PDB entry 8B42 | electron microscopy, 6.60 A resolution (low resolution: residue-level contacts below are approximate; hydrogen-bond / salt-bridge calls are withheld) | chains E and F of the 6 polymer chains in the assembly

Chain E (and F):
Protein: Volume-regulated anion channel subunit LRRC8C
Organism: Mus musculus
Notes: chain F of this document is another copy of the same molecule, construct and numbering; everything in this record applies to it too
UniProt: Q8R502 (LRC8C_MOUSE); residues 2-803 here = UniProt positions 2-803
Sequence (811 residues; numbered 0 to 810; the number before each row is that of its first residue; numbering starts at 0):
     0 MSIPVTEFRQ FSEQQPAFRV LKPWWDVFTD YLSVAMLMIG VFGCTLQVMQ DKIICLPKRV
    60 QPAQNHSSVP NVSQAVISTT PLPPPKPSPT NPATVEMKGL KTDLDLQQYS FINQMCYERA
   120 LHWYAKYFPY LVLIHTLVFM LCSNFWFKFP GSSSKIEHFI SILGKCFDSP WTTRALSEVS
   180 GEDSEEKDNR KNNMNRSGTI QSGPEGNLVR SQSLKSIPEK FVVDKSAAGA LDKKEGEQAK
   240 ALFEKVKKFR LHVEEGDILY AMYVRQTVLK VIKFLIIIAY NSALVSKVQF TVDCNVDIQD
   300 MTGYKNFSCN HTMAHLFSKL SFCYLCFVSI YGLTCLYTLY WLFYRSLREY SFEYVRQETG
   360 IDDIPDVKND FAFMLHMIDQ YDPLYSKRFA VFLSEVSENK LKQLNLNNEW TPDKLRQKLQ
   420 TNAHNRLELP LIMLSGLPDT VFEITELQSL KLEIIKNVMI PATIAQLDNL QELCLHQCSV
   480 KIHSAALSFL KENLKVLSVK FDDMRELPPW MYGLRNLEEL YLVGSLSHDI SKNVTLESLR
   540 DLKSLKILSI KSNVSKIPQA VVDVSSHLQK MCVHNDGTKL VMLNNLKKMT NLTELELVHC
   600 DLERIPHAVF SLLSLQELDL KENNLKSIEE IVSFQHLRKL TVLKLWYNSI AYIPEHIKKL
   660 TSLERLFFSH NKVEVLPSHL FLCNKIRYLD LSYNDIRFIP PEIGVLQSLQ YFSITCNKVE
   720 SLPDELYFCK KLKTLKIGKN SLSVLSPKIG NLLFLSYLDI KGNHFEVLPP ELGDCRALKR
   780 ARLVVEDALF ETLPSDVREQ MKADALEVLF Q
Unresolved in the structure: 0-15, 60-94, 177-235, 528-530, 805-810 (chain F: 0-15, 60-94, 177-235, 410-810)
Differences from the reference sequence: initiating methionine (0); expression tag (1, 804-810); conflict Arg-781 (Gly in Q8R502)
Swiss-Prot annotation at these positions:
  - modified residue (Phosphoserine): Ser-212, Ser-215
  - mutagenesis: Leu-105 (L105R: No effect on channel activity of the complex with LRRC8A)
Disulfides: Cys-54/Cys-308, Cys-115/Cys-293

Interface between chain E and chain F:
Contacting residue pairs (43):
  Val-47(E) / Phe-41(F)
  Val-47(E) / Leu-45(F)
  Thr-101(E) / Gly-98(F)
  Asp-102(E) / Gly-98(F)
  Asp-102(E) / Lys-100(F)
  Leu-103(E) / Gly-98(F)
  Leu-103(E) / Leu-99(F)
  Asp-104(E) / Tyr-108(F)
  Gln-106(E) / Ile-53(F)
  Gln-106(E) / Cys-54(F)
  Gln-106(E) / Leu-55(F)
  Gln-106(E) / Tyr-108(F)
  Gln-106(E) / Asn-112(F)
  Gln-107(E) / Leu-55(F)
  Gln-107(E) / Leu-99(F)
  Phe-110(E) / Ile-53(F)
  Phe-110(E) / Leu-55(F)
  Phe-110(E) / Asn-309(F)
  Gln-113(E) / Ile-53(F)
  Gln-113(E) / Phe-289(F)
  Gln-113(E) / Asn-309(F)
  Gln-113(E) / His-310(F)
  Gln-113(E) / Thr-311(F)
  Met-114(E) / Phe-289(F)
  Glu-117(E) / Phe-289(F)
  Tyr-129(E) / Leu-315(F)
  Pro-149(E) / Trp-23(F)
  Pro-149(E) / Tyr-380(F)
  Ser-153(E) / Asp-381(F)
  Glu-156(E) / Tyr-384(F)
  Lys-244(E) / Arg-387(F)
  Lys-247(E) / Arg-387(F)
  Gln-298(E) / Met-96(F)
  Asp-299(E) / Val-59(F)
  Met-300(E) / Lys-57(F)
  Met-300(E) / Leu-99(F)
  Thr-301(E) / Lys-97(F)
  Thr-301(E) / Leu-99(F)
  Gly-302(E) / Met-96(F)
  Gly-302(E) / Lys-97(F)
  Tyr-303(E) / Met-96(F)
  Tyr-303(E) / Lys-97(F)
  Tyr-303(E) / Gly-98(F)
Other interface residues (no listed pair), chain E (29 interface residues in all): Met-48, Arg-58, Ser-109, Leu-140, Phe-144, Lys-147
Other interface residues (no listed pair), chain F (31 interface residues in all): Phe-27, Tyr-30, Met-48, Gln-49, Thr-172, Ser-307, Cys-308

Summary:
29 residues of chain E face 31 of chain F across their interface. From UniProt: one mutagenesis site on chain
E.
Both chains are Volume-regulated anion channel subunit LRRC8C (Mus musculus). Entry 8B42 (Structure of
heteromeric LRRC8A/C Volume-Regulated Anion Channel) was determined by electron microscopy together with 8B40,
8B41 and 8BEN from the same study.
